6AXQ - chain A; structure by X-ray diffraction, 1.30 A resolution.

# Chain A
Name: CREB-binding protein
Source organism: Homo sapiens
Notes: EC 2.3.1.48; fragment: bromodomain
Reference sequence: Q92793 (CBP_HUMAN); residues 1085-1196 here = UniProt positions 1085-1196
Sequence (114 residues; numbered 1083 to 1196; the number before each row is that of its first residue):
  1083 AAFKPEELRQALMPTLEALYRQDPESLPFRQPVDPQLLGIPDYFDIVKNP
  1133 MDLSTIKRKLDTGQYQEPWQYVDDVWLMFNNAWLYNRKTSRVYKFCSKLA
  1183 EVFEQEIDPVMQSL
Unresolved in the structure: 1083-1084
Construct notes: expression tag (1083-1084)
UniProt features mapped onto this chain:
  - region: Asn-1162 to Lys-1180 (Interaction with ASF1A)
  - natural variant: Tyr-1175 (Y1175C: In RSTS1)
  - mutagenesis: Asp-1116 (D1116R: Impairs binding to acetylated histones), Phe-1126 (F1126A: Impairs binding to acetylated histones), Asn-1162 (N1162E/R: Abolishes interaction with ASF1A), Trp-1165 (W1165A: Abolishes interaction with ASF1A), Lys-1170 (K1170E: Impairs binding to acetylated histones), Ser-1179 (S1179I: Impairs interaction with ASF1A), Lys-1180 (K1180E: Abolishes interaction with ASF1A), Glu-1183 (E1183R: Abolishes interaction with ASF1A)
Small-molecule neighbours: methyl 1H-indole-3-carboxylate (C2Y): Pro-1110, Phe-1111, Val-1115, Leu-1120, Ile-1122, Tyr-1125, Ala-1164, Tyr-1167, Asn-1168, Arg-1173, Val-1174

# Overview
Chain A binds methyl 1H-indole-3-carboxylate. UniProt lists 8 mutagenesis sites.
Chain A is CREB-binding protein (Homo sapiens); the structure, CREBBP bromodomain in complex with Cpd6 (methyl
1H-indole-3-carboxylate), was determined by X-ray diffraction (same publication as 5W0E, 6AY3 and 6AY5).
